PDB entry 8CV6 | X-ray diffraction, 1.70 A resolution | chains A and B

# Chain A
Protein: BRD4 protein
Organism: Homo sapiens
Notes: fragment: bd2
UniProtKB: Q5BJ26 (Q5BJ26_HUMAN); numbering as in UniProt (aligned over 347-464)
Chain sequence (122 residues; each row starts with the number of its first residue):
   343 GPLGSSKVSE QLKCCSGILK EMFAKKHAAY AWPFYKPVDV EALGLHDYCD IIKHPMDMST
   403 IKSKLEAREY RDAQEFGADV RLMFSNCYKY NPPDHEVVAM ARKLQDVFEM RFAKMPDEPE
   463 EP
Not modelled in the structure: 459-464
Construct notes: expression tag (343-346)

# Chain B
Protein: Peptide 4.2E
Chain sequence (17 residues; numbered 1 to 17; the number before each row is that of its first residue):
     1 WYDVFLTRKY GKKKVAC
Modified / non-standard residues: Lys9 (N(6)-acetyllysine; ALY); Lys12 (N(6)-acetyllysine; ALY); Lys13 (N(6)-acetyllysine; ALY)
Covalent attachments: acetyl group (ACE) linked to Trp1, Cys17; amino group (NH2) linked to Cys17
What the authors report for this chain:
  - contacts within the chain: Tyr2-Lys13 (hydrogen bond), Thr7-Gly11 (backbone contact), Thr7-Lys12 (backbone contact)

# Chain A / chain B interface
Contacting residue pairs (24; chain A residue first):
  Trp374(A) - Trp1(B)
  Trp374(A) - Tyr2(B)  hydrophobic
  Trp374(A) - Val15(B)  hydrophobic
  Trp374(A) - Cys17(B)  hydrogen bond
  Pro375(A) - Tyr2(B)
  Pro375(A) - Lys13(B)
  Val380(A) - Lys13(B)
  Glu383(A) - Arg8(B)  hydrogen bond (backbone-side chain)
  Ala384(A) - Val4(B)
  Ala384(A) - Arg8(B)  hydrogen bond (backbone-side chain)
  Leu385(A) - Tyr2(B)  hydrophobic
  Leu385(A) - Thr7(B)
  Leu385(A) - Arg8(B)
  Gly386(A) - Arg8(B)
  Gly386(A) - Gly11(B)
  Leu387(A) - Thr7(B)
  Leu387(A) - Gly11(B)
  Leu387(A) - Lys12(B)
  Tyr432(A) - Gly11(B)
  Asn433(A) - Lys13(B)
  His437(A) - Lys12(B)
  His437(A) - Lys13(B)  hydrogen bond (side chain-backbone)
  Glu438(A) - Val15(B)
  Val439(A) - Val15(B)  hydrophobic
Also at the interface, not in a pair above, chain A (17 interface residues in all): Phe376, Asp389, Tyr390, Cys429
The authors on this interface:
  - specific contacts: Tyr390(A)-Lys13(B), Asn433(A)-Lys13(B) (hydrogen bond)
  - interface residues, chain A: Tyr390(A), Asn433(A)
  - interface residues, chain B: Tyr2(B)

# Summary
17 residues of chain A face 10 of chain B across their interface; the contacts include 4 hydrogen bonds. Polar
contacts include Trp374(A)-Cys17(B), Glu383(A)-Arg8(B) and Ala384(A)-Arg8(B). The paper describes a contact
between Tyr390(A) and Lys13(B); a hydrogen bond between Asn433(A) and Lys13(B). From the paper: interface
residues Tyr390(A), Asn433(A) and Tyr2(B); contacts within the chain involving Tyr2(B), Lys13(B) and Thr7(B)
among others.
Chain A is BRD4 protein (Homo sapiens) and chain B is Peptide 4.2E; the structure, Peptide 4.2B in complex
with BRD4.2, was determined by X-ray diffraction (same publication as 8DNQ, 8CV4, 8CV5 and 8CV7).
